PDB entry 4DUY | X-ray diffraction, 3.39 A resolution | chains A and M of the 21 polymer chains in the assembly

[Chain A]
Molecule: 16S rRNA
From: Thermus thermophilus
Sequence (1522 nucleotides; each row starts with the number of its first residue; note: 42 numbers in that range are skipped by the numbering (no residue carries them; nothing is unmodelled there); a row labelled like 190A-190L holds insertion residues (190A, then the next letters in order); numbering starts at 0):
     0 UUUGUUGGAG AGUCUGAUCC UGGCUCAGGG UGAACGCUGG CGGCGUGCCU AAGACAUGCA
    60 AGUCGUGCGG G
    73 CCGCGGGGUU UU
    88 ACUCCG
    95 UGGUC
   101 AGCGGCGGAC GGGUGAGUAA CGCGUGGGU
  129A G
   130 ACCUACCCGG AAGAGGGGGA CAACCCGGGG AAACUCGGGC UAAUCCCCCA UGUGGACCCG
   190 C
190A-190L CCCUUGGGGUGU
   191 GUCCAAAGGG CUUU
   216 GCCCGCUUCC GGAUGGGCCC GCGUCCCAUC AGCUAGUUGG UGGGGUAAUG GCCCACCAAG
   276 GCGACGACGG GUAGCCGGUC UGAGAGGAUG GCCGGCCACA GGGGCACUGA GACACGGGCC
   336 CCACUCCUAC GGGAGGCAGC AGUUAGGAAU CUUCCGCAAU GGGCGCAAGC CUGACGGAGC
   396 GACGCCGCUU GGAGGAAGAA GCCCUUCGGG GUGUAAACUC CUGAA
   442 CCCGGGACGA AACCCCCGAC GA
   474 GGGGACUGAC GGUACCGGG
   494 GUAAUAGCGC CGGCCAACUC CGUGCCAGCA GCCGCGGUAA UACGGAGGGC GCGAGCGUUA
   554 CCCGGAUUCA CUGGGCGUAA AGGGCGUGUA GGCGGCCUGG GGCGUCCCAU GUGAAAGACC
   614 ACGGCUCAAC CGUGGGGGAG CGUGGGAUAC GCUCAGGCUA GACGGUGGGA GAGGGUGGUG
   674 GAAUUCCCGG AGUAGCGGUG AAAUGCGCAG AUACCGGGAG GAACGCCGAU GGCGAAGGCA
   734 GCCACCUGGU CCACCCGUGA CGCUGAGGCG CGAAAGCGUG GGGAGCAAAC CGGAUUAGAU
   794 ACCCGGGUAG UCCACGCCCU AAACGAUGCG CGCUAGGUCU CUGGGUCU
   848 CCUGGGGGCC GAAGCUAACG CGUUAAGCGC GCCGCCUGGG GAGUACGGCC GCAAGGCUGA
   908 AACUCAAAGG AAUUGACGGG GGCCCGCACA AGCGGUGGAG CAUGUGGUUU AAUUCGAAGX
   968 AACGCGAAGA ACCUUACCAG GCCUUGACAU GCUAGG
 1003A G
  1004 AACCCGGGUG AAAGCCUGGG GUGCCCC
1030A-1030D GCGA
  1031 GGGGAGCCCU AGCACAGGUG CUGCAUGGCC GUCGUCAGCU CGUGCCGUGA GGUGUUGGGU
  1091 UAAGUCCCGC AACGAGCGCA ACCCCCGCCG UUAGUUGCCA GCGGUUCGGC CGGGCACUCU
  1151 AACGGGACUG CCCGCGAAA
  1171 GCGGGAGGAA GGAGGGGACG ACGUCUGGUC AGCAUGGCCC UUACGGCCUG GGCGACACAC
  1231 GUGCUACAAU GCCCACUACA AAGCGAUGCC ACCCGGCAAC GGGGAGCUAA UCGCAAAAAG
  1291 GUGGGCCCAG UUCGGAUUGG GGUCUGCAAC CCGACCCCAU GAAGCCGGAA UCGCUAGUAA
  1351 UCGCGGAUCA G
 1361A C
  1362 CAUGCCGCGG UGAAUACGUU CCCGGGCCUU GUACACACXG CCXGUXACGC CAUGGGAGCG
  1422 GGCUCUACCC GAAGUCGCCG GG
  1446 AGCCUACGGG
  1459 CAGGCGCCGA GGGUAGGGCC CGUGACUGGG GCGAAGUCGU AACAAGGUAG CUGUACCGGA
  1519 AGGUGCGGCU GGAUCCACUC CUUUCU
Disordered / not traced: 0-4, 1534-1538
Modified / non-standard residues: PSU (pseudouridine-5'-monophosphate) at position 516, 7MG (7N-methyl-8-hydroguanosine-5'-monophosphate) at position 527, M2G (N2-dimethylguanosine-5'-monophosphate) at position 966, 5MC (5-methylcytidine-5'-monophosphate) at position 967, 2MG (2N-methylguanosine-5'-monophosphate) at position 1207, 5MC (5-methylcytidine-5'-monophosphate) at position 1400, 4OC (4n,o2'-methylcytidine-5'-monophosphate) at position 1402, 5MC (5-methylcytidine-5'-monophosphate) at position 1404, 5MC (5-methylcytidine-5'-monophosphate) at position 1407, UR3 (3-methyluridine-5'-monophoshate) at position 1498, MA6 (6N-dimethyladenosine-5'-monophoshate) at position 1518, MA6 (6N-dimethyladenosine-5'-monophoshate) at position 1519, PSU (pseudouridine-5'-monophosphate) at position 1540, PSU (pseudouridine-5'-monophosphate) at position 1541
Differences from the reference sequence: engineered mutation C13 (U659 in M26923.1); conflict C1534 (A2157 in M26923.1), A1535 (C2158 in M26923.1)
Ion coordination: Mg2+ site 1 near U5 (its only coordinating residue here); Mg2+ site 2 near U12 (its only coordinating residue here); Mg2+ site 3 near U14 (its only coordinating residue here); Mg2+ site 4 near G21 (its only coordinating residue here); Mg2+ site 5: C58, U387; Mg2+ site 6: A59, U387; Mg2+ site 7: G61, G105; Mg2+ site 8 near G70 (its only coordinating residue here); Mg2+ site 9 near U83 (its only coordinating residue here); Mg2+ site 10: G107, G324; Mg2+ site 11 near A109 (its only coordinating residue here); Mg2+ site 12 near G111 (its only coordinating residue here); 94 more Mg2+ sites not listed

[Chain M]
Molecule: ribosomal protein S13
From: Thermus thermophilus
Reference sequence: P80377 (RS13_THET8); residues 1-126 here = UniProt positions 1-126
Amino-acid sequence (126 residues; each row starts with the number of its first residue):
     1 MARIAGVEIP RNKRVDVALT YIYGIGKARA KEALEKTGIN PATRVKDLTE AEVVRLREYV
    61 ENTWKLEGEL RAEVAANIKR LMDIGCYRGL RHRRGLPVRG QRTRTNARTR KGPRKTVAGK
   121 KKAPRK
Disordered / not traced: 1, 120-126

[Chain A / chain M interface]
Pairs across the interface - 87 pairs, chain A then chain M:
  A946(A) with Arg114(M), salt bridge to the phosphate
  G947(A) with Arg108(M), phosphate contact; Thr109(M), hydrogen bond to the phosphate; Arg114(M), salt bridge to the phosphate
  C948(A) with Asn106(M), phosphate contact; Ala107(M), phosphate contact; Arg108(M), hydrogen bond to the phosphate; Thr109(M), hydrogen bond to the phosphate
  A949(A) with Gln101(M), phosphate contact; Asn106(M), hydrogen bond to the phosphate
  U950(A) with Arg102(M), salt bridge to the phosphate; Thr105(M), hydrogen bond to the base; Asn106(M), base contact
  G951(A) with Arg102(M), salt bridge to the phosphate; Thr105(M), base contact
  U952(A) with Arg104(M), salt bridge to the phosphate; Thr105(M), base contact
  G953(A) with Arg104(M), salt bridge to the phosphate
  G954(A) with Arg104(M), hydrogen bond to the base
  A1225(A) with Arg102(M), salt bridge to the phosphate; Thr103(M), hydrogen bond to the phosphate; Arg104(M), hydrogen bond to the phosphate
  C1226(A) with Arg91(M), salt bridge to the phosphate; Arg94(M), salt bridge to the phosphate; Leu96(M), phosphate contact; Thr103(M), hydrogen bond to the sugar; Arg104(M), base contact; Lys111(M), hydrogen bond to the sugar
  A1227(A) with Leu96(M), phosphate contact; Lys111(M), phosphate contact; Lys115(M), hydrogen bond to the sugar; Val117(M), sugar contact
  C1228(A) with Arg104(M), hydrogen bond to the base; Arg108(M), salt bridge to the phosphate; Lys111(M), salt bridge to the phosphate; Lys115(M), hydrogen bond to the phosphate; Thr116(M), phosphate contact; Val117(M), hydrogen bond to the sugar
  A1229(A) with Arg104(M), hydrogen bond to the base; Thr105(M), base contact; Arg114(M), phosphate contact; Thr116(M), hydrogen bond to the phosphate
  C1230(A) with Thr105(M), base contact
  G1295(A) with Arg14(M), hydrogen bond to the sugar
  C1297(A) with Arg44(M), salt bridge to the phosphate
  U1302(A) with Lys13(M), salt bridge to the phosphate; Arg14(M), hydrogen bond to the base; Val17(M), phosphate contact
  A1306(A) with Thr109(M), hydrogen bond to the sugar
  U1307(A) with Gln101(M), hydrogen bond to the phosphate; Thr109(M), sugar contact; Arg110(M), phosphate contact
  U1308(A) with His92(M), hydrogen bond to the phosphate; Pro97(M), phosphate contact; Val98(M), hydrogen bond to the phosphate; Arg99(M), salt bridge to the phosphate; Gln101(M), hydrogen bond to the phosphate; Arg110(M), sugar contact
  G1309(A) with Asn77(M), phosphate contact; Ile78(M), sugar contact; Arg88(M), salt bridge to the phosphate; His92(M), salt bridge to the phosphate; Val98(M), phosphate contact; Arg99(M), salt bridge to the phosphate
  G1310(A) with Asn77(M), phosphate contact; Arg80(M), salt bridge to the phosphate; Arg88(M), salt bridge to the phosphate
  C1320(A) with Tyr87(M), sugar contact
  C1321(A) with Tyr87(M), sugar contact
  G1323(A) with Gly100(M), phosphate contact
  C1328(A) with Ala28(M), phosphate contact; Arg29(M), sugar contact
  A1329(A) with Tyr23(M), phosphate contact; Gly24(M), sugar contact; Ile25(M), phosphate contact; Gly26(M), hydrogen bond to the phosphate; Lys27(M), phosphate contact; Ala28(M), phosphate contact; Arg29(M), hydrogen bond to the phosphate; Leu70(M), sugar contact
  U1330(A) with Ile22(M), phosphate contact; Tyr23(M), phosphate contact; Gly24(M), phosphate contact; Ile25(M), hydrogen bond to the phosphate; Gly26(M), phosphate contact
  G1331(A) with Tyr23(M), phosphate contact
  A1332(A) with Thr109(M), base contact
Interface residues without a listed pair, chain A (34 interface residues in all): C1296, U1301, C1322
Interface residues without a listed pair, chain M (47 interface residues in all): Thr20, Tyr21, Val74, Leu81, Pro113, Ala118

[Summary]
The interface between chain A and chain M involves 34 residues on one side and 47 on the other; the contacts
include 26 hydrogen bonds and 19 salt bridges. Polar pairs include U950(A)-Thr105(M), G954(A)-Arg104(M) and
C1228(A)-Arg104(M).
Here chain A is 16S rRNA and chain M is ribosomal protein S13, both from Thermus thermophilus. Entry 4DUY
(Crystal structure of the Thermus thermophilus 30S ribosomal subunit with a 16S rRNA mutation, U13C) was
determined by X-ray diffraction.
